Entry 4NRA (X-ray diffraction, 1.85 A resolution); this record covers chain A.

# Chain A
Protein: Bromodomain adjacent to zinc finger domain protein 2B
Organism: Homo sapiens
Notes: fragment: Bromodomain
UniProt: Q9UIF8 (BAZ2B_HUMAN); residues 1858-1972 here correspond to UniProt positions 2054-2168 (UniProt number = residue number + 196)
Chain sequence (117 residues; numbered 1856 to 1972; the number before each row is that of its first residue):
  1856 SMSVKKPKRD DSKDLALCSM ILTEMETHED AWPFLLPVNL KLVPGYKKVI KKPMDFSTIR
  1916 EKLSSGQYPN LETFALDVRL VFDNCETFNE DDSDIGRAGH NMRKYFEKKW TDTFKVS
Not modelled in the structure: 1972
Differences from the reference sequence: expression tag (1856-1857)
Residues lining bound ligands: 2LW (1-(8-chloro-1,3,4,5-tetrahydro-2H-pyrido[4,3-b]indol-2-yl)ethanone): Trp-1887, Pro-1888, Phe-1889, Val-1893, Val-1898, Tyr-1901, Phe-1943, Asn-1944, Ile-1950
What the authors report for this chain:
  - binding site for 2LW: Trp-1887

# Overview
Ligands of chain A: compound 2LW. The paper reports a binding site for 2LW at Trp-1887.
Chain A is Bromodomain adjacent to zinc finger domain protein 2B (Homo sapiens); the structure, Crystal
Structure of the bromodomain of human BAZ2B in complex with compound-6 E11322, was determined by X-ray
diffraction (same publication as 4NR9, 4NRB and 4NRC).
